PDB entry 7DYR | electron microscopy, 2.28 A resolution | chains Z and A of the 9 polymer chains in the assembly

Chain Z:
Molecule: PTS system mannose-specific EIID component
Source organism: Escherichia coli (strain K12)
Reference sequence: P69805 (PTND_ECOLI); residues 4-286 here correspond to UniProt positions 1-283 (UniProt number = residue number - 3)
Chain sequence (283 residues; numbered 4 to 286; the number before each row is that of its first residue):
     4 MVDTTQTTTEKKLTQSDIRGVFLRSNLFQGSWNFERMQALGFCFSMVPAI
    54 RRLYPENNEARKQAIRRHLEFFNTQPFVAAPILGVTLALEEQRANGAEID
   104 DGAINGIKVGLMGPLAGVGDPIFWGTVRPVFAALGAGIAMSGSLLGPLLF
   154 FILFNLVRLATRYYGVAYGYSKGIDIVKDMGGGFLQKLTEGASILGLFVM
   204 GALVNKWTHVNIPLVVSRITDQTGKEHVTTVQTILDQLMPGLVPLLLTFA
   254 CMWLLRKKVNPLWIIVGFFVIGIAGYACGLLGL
Unresolved in the structure: 4-12
Residues lining bound ligands: alpha-D-mannopyranose (MAN): Gln-32, Trp-35, Met-40, Gln-41, Asn-76, Thr-77, Gln-78, Pro-79, Ala-119, Asp-123, Trp-127

Chain A:
Molecule: Microcin E492
Source organism: Klebsiella pneumoniae
Reference sequence: Q9Z4N4 (MCEA_KLEPN); residues 1-84 here correspond to UniProt positions 16-99 (UniProt number = residue number + 15)
Chain sequence (84 residues; numbered 1 to 84; the number before each row is that of its first residue):
     1 GETDPNTQLLNDLGNNMAWGAALGAPGGLGSAALGAAGGALQTVGQGLID
    51 HGPVNVPIPVLIGPSWNGSGSGYNSATSSSGSGS
Unresolved in the structure: 1-3, 79-84

Interface between chain Z and chain A:
Contacting residue pairs - 34 pairs, chain Z then chain A:
  Pro-124(Z) / Leu-61(A)
  Gly-128(Z) / Ile-62(A)
  Thr-129(Z) / Leu-61(A)
  Val-133(Z) / Pro-59(A)
  Val-133(Z) / Val-60(A)  hydrophobic
  Ala-136(Z) / Val-56(A)
  Ala-136(Z) / Pro-59(A)
  Leu-137(Z) / Ile-58(A)  hydrophobic
  Gly-140(Z) / Val-54(A)
  Gly-140(Z) / Val-56(A)
  Ile-141(Z) / Leu-48(A)  hydrophobic
  Ile-141(Z) / Val-54(A)
  Gly-145(Z) / Asn-6(A)
  Ser-146(Z) / Asn-6(A)
  Leu-147(Z) / Asn-6(A)  hydrogen bond (backbone-side chain)
  Leu-147(Z) / Leu-9(A)
  Leu-147(Z) / Leu-10(A)  hydrophobic
  Leu-148(Z) / Leu-9(A)
  Leu-148(Z) / Gly-47(A)
  Leu-148(Z) / Leu-48(A)
  Leu-151(Z) / Leu-13(A)  hydrophobic
  Leu-152(Z) / Leu-48(A)  hydrophobic
  Ile-155(Z) / Ala-40(A)  hydrophobic
  Ile-155(Z) / Val-44(A)  hydrophobic
  Leu-156(Z) / Leu-41(A)  hydrophobic
  Leu-159(Z) / Ala-37(A)  hydrophobic
  Lys-209(Z) / Asn-74(A)
  Trp-210(Z) / Gly-63(A)
  Trp-210(Z) / Pro-64(A)
  Trp-210(Z) / Asn-67(A)  hydrogen bond (backbone-side chain)
  Trp-210(Z) / Ser-69(A)  hydrogen bond (backbone-side chain)
  Trp-210(Z) / Ser-75(A)
  His-212(Z) / Gly-68(A)
  His-212(Z) / Ser-69(A)
Interface residues without a listed pair, chain Z (23 interface residues in all): Pro-132, Thr-211, Leu-286
Interface residues without a listed pair, chain A (26 interface residues in all): His-51, Asn-55
From the paper, about this interface:
  - pairs named by the authors: Asn-67(A)/Trp-210(Z) (hydrogen bond)
  - interface residues, chain A: Asn-6(A), His-51(A)

Summary:
Chain Z and chain A form an interface of 23 and 26 residues respectively, with 3 hydrogen bonds. Polar
contacts include Leu-147(Z)/Asn-6(A), Trp-210(Z)/Asn-67(A) and Trp-210(Z)/Ser-69(A). The paper describes a
hydrogen bond between Asn-67(A) and Trp-210(Z). Chain Z binds alpha-D-mannopyranose. The paper reports
interface residues Asn-6(A) and His-51(A).
Here chain Z is PTS system mannose-specific EIID component (Escherichia coli (strain K12)) and chain A is
Microcin E492 (Klebsiella pneumoniae). Entry 7DYR (CryoEM Structure of Mannose Transporter ManYZ and Microcin
E492 (MceA) complex) was determined by electron microscopy.
